PDB entry 1MTY | X-ray diffraction, 1.70 A resolution | chains D and E of the 6 polymer chains in the assembly

[Chain D (and E)]
Molecule: Methane monooxygenase hydroxylase
Organism: Methylococcus capsulatus str. Bath
Notes: EC 1.14.13.25; chain E of this document is another copy of the same molecule, construct and numbering; everything in this record applies to it too
UniProt: P22869 (MEMA_METCA); residue numbers follow UniProt; this construct covers 15-526
Sequence (512 residues; each row starts with the number of its first residue):
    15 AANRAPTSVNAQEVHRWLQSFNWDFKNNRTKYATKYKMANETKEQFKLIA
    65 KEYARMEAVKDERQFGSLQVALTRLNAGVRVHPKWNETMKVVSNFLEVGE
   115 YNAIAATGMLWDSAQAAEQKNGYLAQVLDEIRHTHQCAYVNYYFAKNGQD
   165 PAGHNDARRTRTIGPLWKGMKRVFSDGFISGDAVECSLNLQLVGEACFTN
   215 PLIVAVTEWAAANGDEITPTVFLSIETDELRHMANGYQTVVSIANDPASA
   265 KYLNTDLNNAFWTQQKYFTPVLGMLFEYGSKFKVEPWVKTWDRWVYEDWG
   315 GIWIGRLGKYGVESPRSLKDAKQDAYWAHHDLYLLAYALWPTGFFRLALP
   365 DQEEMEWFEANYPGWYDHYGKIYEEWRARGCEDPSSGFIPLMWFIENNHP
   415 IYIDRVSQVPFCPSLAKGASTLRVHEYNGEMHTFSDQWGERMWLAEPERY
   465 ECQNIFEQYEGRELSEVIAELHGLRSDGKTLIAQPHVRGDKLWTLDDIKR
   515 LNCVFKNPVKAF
Construct notes: conflict Asp306 (Asn in P22869), Glu444 (Gln in P22869)
Ion coordination: Fe ion site 1: Glu114, Glu144, His147; Fe ion site 2: Glu144, Glu209, Glu243, His246
UniProt features mapped onto this chain:
  - active site: Cys151
  - binding site (Fe cation): Glu114, Glu144, His147, Glu209, Glu243, His246

[How chain D and chain E interact]
Residue-residue contacts (27):
  Glu76(D) - Glu76(E)
  Arg77(D) - Gly80(E)
  Arg77(D) - Gln83(E)  hydrogen bond (side chain-backbone)
  Arg77(D) - Val84(E)
  Gly80(D) - Arg77(E)
  Gly80(D) - Ser81(E)  hydrogen bond (backbone-side chain)
  Ser81(D) - Gly80(E)  hydrogen bond (side chain-backbone)
  Ser81(D) - Ser81(E)
  Ser81(D) - Val84(E)
  Ser81(D) - Ala85(E)  hydrogen bond (side chain-backbone)
  Gln83(D) - Arg77(E)  hydrogen bond (backbone-side chain)
  Val84(D) - Arg77(E)
  Val84(D) - Ser81(E)
  Ala85(D) - Ser81(E)  hydrogen bond (backbone-side chain)
  Ala85(D) - Leu86(E)  hydrophobic
  Leu86(D) - Ala85(E)  hydrophobic
  Arg88(D) - Glu230(E)  salt bridge
  Arg88(D) - Pro233(E)
  Arg88(D) - Thr234(E)  hydrogen bond
  Arg88(D) - Leu237(E)
  Leu89(D) - Leu89(E)  hydrophobic
  Leu89(D) - Glu230(E)
  Glu230(D) - Arg88(E)  salt bridge
  Glu230(D) - Leu89(E)
  Pro233(D) - Arg88(E)
  Thr234(D) - Arg88(E)  hydrogen bond
  Leu237(D) - Arg88(E)
Also at the interface, not in a pair above, chain D (15 interface residues in all): Gln78
Also at the interface, not in a pair above, chain E (15 interface residues in all): Gln78

[In short]
Chain D and chain E each contribute 15 residues to their interface; the contacts include 8 hydrogen bonds and
2 salt bridges. Among the polar pairs are Arg88(D)-Glu230(E), Arg77(D)-Gln83(E) and Gly80(D)-Ser81(E).
Both chains are Methane monooxygenase hydroxylase (Methylococcus capsulatus str. Bath). Entry 1MTY (Methane
monooxygenase hydroxylase from methylococcus capsulatus (bath)) was determined by X-ray diffraction.
